8H3H - chains B and C of the 6 polymer chains in the assembly; structure by electron microscopy, 3.15 A resolution.

Chain B:
Name: ATPase family AAA domain-containing protein 2
From: Homo sapiens
Notes: EC 3.6.1.-
UniProt: Q6PL18 (ATAD2_HUMAN); the construct lacks a stretch of the UniProt sequence and is renumbered around it, so the offset changes along the chain: 403-946 = UniProt 403-946; 1104-1140 = UniProt 947-983; 1141-1320 = UniProt 1118-1297; 1321-1390 = UniProt 1321-1390
Sequence (831 residues; each row starts with the number of its first residue; note: 157 numbers in that range are skipped by the numbering (no residue carries them; nothing is unmodelled there)):
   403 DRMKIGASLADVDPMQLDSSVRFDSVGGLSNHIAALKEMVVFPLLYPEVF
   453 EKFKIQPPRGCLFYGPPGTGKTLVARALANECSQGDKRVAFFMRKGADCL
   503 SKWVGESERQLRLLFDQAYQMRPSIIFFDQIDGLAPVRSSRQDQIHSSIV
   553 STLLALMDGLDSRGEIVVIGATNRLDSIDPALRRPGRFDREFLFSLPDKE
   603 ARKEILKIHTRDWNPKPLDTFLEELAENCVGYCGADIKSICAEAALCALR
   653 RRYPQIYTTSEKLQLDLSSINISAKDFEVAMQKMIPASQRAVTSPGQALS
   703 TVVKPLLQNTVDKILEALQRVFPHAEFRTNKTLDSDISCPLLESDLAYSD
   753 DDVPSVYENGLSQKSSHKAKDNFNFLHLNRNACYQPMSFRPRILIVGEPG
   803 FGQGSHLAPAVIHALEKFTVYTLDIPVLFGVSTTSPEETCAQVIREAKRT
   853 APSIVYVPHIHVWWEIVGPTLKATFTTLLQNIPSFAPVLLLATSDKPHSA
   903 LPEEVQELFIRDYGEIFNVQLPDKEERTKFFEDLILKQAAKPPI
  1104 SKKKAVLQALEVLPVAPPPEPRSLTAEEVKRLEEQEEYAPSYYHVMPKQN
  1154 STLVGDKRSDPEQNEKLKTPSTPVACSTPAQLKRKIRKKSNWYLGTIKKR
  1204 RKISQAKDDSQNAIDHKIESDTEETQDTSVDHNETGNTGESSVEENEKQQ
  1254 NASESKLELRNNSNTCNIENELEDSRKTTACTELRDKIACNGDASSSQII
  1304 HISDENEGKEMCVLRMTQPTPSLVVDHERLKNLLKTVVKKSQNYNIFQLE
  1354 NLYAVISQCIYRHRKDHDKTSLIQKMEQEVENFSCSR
Unresolved in the structure: 403-421, 730-785, 1104-1329, 1390
Differences from the reference sequence: engineered mutation Gln532 (Glu in Q6PL18)
Residues lining bound ligands:
  - ATP (adenosine-5'-triphosphate), molecule 1: Ser427, Val428, Gly429, Pro468, Pro469, Gly470, Thr471, Gly472, Lys473, Thr474, Leu475, Gln532, Asn575, Ile607, Ile610, His611, Gly636, Ala637, Lys640
  - ATP, molecule 2: Asp560, Arg586, Arg589
Swiss-Prot annotation at these positions:
  - binding site (ATP): Gly467 to Thr474
  - modified residue: Ser410 (Phosphoserine), Ser746 (Phosphoserine), Ser751 (Phosphoserine), Ser1162 (Phosphoserine), Thr1172 (Phosphothreonine), Thr1175 (Phosphothreonine), Thr1199 (Phosphothreonine), Ser1223 (Phosphoserine), Ser1256 (Phosphoserine), Ser1258 (Phosphoserine), Ser1266 (Phosphoserine), Thr1323 (Phosphothreonine)
  - cross-link (Glycyl lysine isopeptide (Lys-Gly)): Lys1151 (interchain with G-Cter in SUMO2), Lys1171 (interchain with G-Cter in SUMO2), Lys1259 (interchain with G-Cter in SUMO2)
Reported in the primary citation:
  - mutagenesis - E532Q: increased stability
  - binding site for ATP: Arg586, Arg589
  - mutagenesis - D415A/E532Q/R540A: decreased stability

Chain C:
Name: ATPase family AAA domain-containing protein 2
From: Homo sapiens
Notes: EC 3.6.1.-
UniProt: Q6PL18 (ATAD2_HUMAN); the construct lacks a stretch of the UniProt sequence and is renumbered around it, so the offset changes along the chain: 403-945 = UniProt 403-945; 1103-1140 = UniProt 946-983; 1141-1320 = UniProt 1118-1297; 1321-1390 = UniProt 1321-1390
Sequence (831 residues; each row starts with the number of its first residue; note: 157 numbers in that range are skipped by the numbering (no residue carries them; nothing is unmodelled there)):
   403 DRMKIGASLADVDPMQLDSSVRFDSVGGLSNHIAALKEMVVFPLLYPEVF
   453 EKFKIQPPRGCLFYGPPGTGKTLVARALANECSQGDKRVAFFMRKGADCL
   503 SKWVGESERQLRLLFDQAYQMRPSIIFFDQIDGLAPVRSSRQDQIHSSIV
   553 STLLALMDGLDSRGEIVVIGATNRLDSIDPALRRPGRFDREFLFSLPDKE
   603 ARKEILKIHTRDWNPKPLDTFLEELAENCVGYCGADIKSICAEAALCALR
   653 RRYPQIYTTSEKLQLDLSSINISAKDFEVAMQKMIPASQRAVTSPGQALS
   703 TVVKPLLQNTVDKILEALQRVFPHAEFRTNKTLDSDISCPLLESDLAYSD
   753 DDVPSVYENGLSQKSSHKAKDNFNFLHLNRNACYQPMSFRPRILIVGEPG
   803 FGQGSHLAPAVIHALEKFTVYTLDIPVLFGVSTTSPEETCAQVIREAKRT
   853 APSIVYVPHIHVWWEIVGPTLKATFTTLLQNIPSFAPVLLLATSDKPHSA
   903 LPEEVQELFIRDYGEIFNVQLPDKEERTKFFEDLILKQAAKPP
  1103 ISKKKAVLQALEVLPVAPPPEPRSLTAEEVKRLEEQEEYAPSYYHVMPKQ
  1153 NSTLVGDKRSDPEQNEKLKTPSTPVACSTPAQLKRKIRKKSNWYLGTIKK
  1203 RRKISQAKDDSQNAIDHKIESDTEETQDTSVDHNETGNTGESSVEENEKQ
  1253 QNASESKLELRNNSNTCNIENELEDSRKTTACTELRDKIACNGDASSSQI
  1303 IHISDENEGKEMCVLRMTQPTPSLVVDHERLKNLLKTVVKKSQNYNIFQL
  1353 ENLYAVISQCIYRHRKDHDKTSLIQKMEQEVENFSCSR
Unresolved in the structure: 403-420, 728-785, 1103-1329
Differences from the reference sequence: engineered mutation Gln532 (Glu in Q6PL18)
Residues lining bound ligands:
  - ATP (adenosine-5'-triphosphate), molecule 1: Ser427, Val428, Gly429, Pro468, Pro469, Gly470, Thr471, Gly472, Lys473, Thr474, Leu475, Arg478, Gln532, Asn575, Ile607, His611, Gly636, Ala637, Lys640
  - ATP, molecule 2: Asp560, Ala583, Arg586, Arg589
Swiss-Prot annotation at these positions:
  - binding site (ATP): Gly467 to Thr474
  - modified residue: Ser410 (Phosphoserine), Ser746 (Phosphoserine), Ser751 (Phosphoserine), Ser1162 (Phosphoserine), Thr1172 (Phosphothreonine), Thr1175 (Phosphothreonine), Thr1199 (Phosphothreonine), Ser1223 (Phosphoserine), Ser1256 (Phosphoserine), Ser1258 (Phosphoserine), Ser1266 (Phosphoserine), Thr1323 (Phosphothreonine)
  - cross-link (Glycyl lysine isopeptide (Lys-Gly)): Lys1151 (interchain with G-Cter in SUMO2), Lys1171 (interchain with G-Cter in SUMO2), Lys1259 (interchain with G-Cter in SUMO2)
Reported in the primary citation:
  - mutagenesis - E532Q: increased stability
  - binding site for ATP: Arg586, Arg589
  - mutagenesis - D415A/E532Q/R540A: decreased stability
  - self-association interface (contacts with another copy of this molecule): Leu562
  - contacts within the chain: Asp560-Arg586, Asp560-Arg589
  - conformationally variable residues (loop rearrangement): Leu562

Chain B / chain C interface:
Residue-residue contacts (98; chain B residue first):
  Ala436(B) with Tyr659(C)
  Lys439(B) with Tyr659(C)
  Glu440(B) with Leu648(C); Arg652(C), salt bridge; Tyr659(C), hydrogen bond
  Phe444(B) with Ile658(C); Tyr659(C), hydrophobic
  Leu447(B) with Lys664(C)
  Tyr448(B) with Ile658(C); Glu663(C), hydrogen bond (side chain-backbone); Lys664(C); Leu665(C), hydrogen bond (side chain-backbone); Leu667(C), hydrophobic
  Glu450(B) with Lys664(C), salt bridge; Leu669(C)
  Val451(B) with Leu667(C), hydrophobic; Leu669(C), hydrophobic
  Lys454(B) with Asn616(C); Leu669(C); Ile672(C)
  Phe455(B) with Trp615(C), hydrogen bond (backbone-side chain); Ile672(C); Ile674(C), hydrophobic
  Lys456(B) with Asp614(C), salt bridge
  Ile457(B) with Cys643(C); Ala644(C), hydrophobic; Ala647(C), hydrophobic
  Trp505(B) with Lys504(C)
  Val506(B) with Leu502(C); Ser503(C); Lys504(C)
  Gly507(B) with Leu502(C)
  Glu508(B) with Lys504(C)
  Glu510(B) with Leu502(C)
  Arg514(B) with Asp500(C)
  Arg540(B) with Asp534(C), salt bridge; Asn575(C); Arg576(C)
  Ser542(B) with Arg543(C), hydrogen bond (backbone-side chain)
  Arg543(B) with Thr835(C)
  Gln544(B) with Gln544(C)
  Gln546(B) with Gly535(C); Pro538(C); Gln544(C); His548(C)
  Ser550(B) with Gly535(C)
  Ser553(B) with Gln532(C); Gly535(C)
  Leu556(B) with Gln532(C)
  Ala557(B) with Lys497(C), hydrogen bond (backbone-side chain)
  Gly561(B) with Thr474(C); Arg478(C), hydrogen bond (backbone-side chain)
  Leu562(B) with Thr474(C); Arg478(C), hydrogen bond (backbone-side chain); Phe493(C), hydrophobic; Met495(C), hydrophobic; Phe529(C), hydrophobic
  Asp563(B) with Lys497(C), salt bridge
  Arg585(B) with Arg692(C), hydrogen bond (side chain-backbone)
  Arg586(B) with Gly470(C)
  Pro587(B) with Ala637(C); Asp638(C); Ser641(C); Met686(C), hydrophobic; Ala689(C)
  Arg589(B) with Gln532(C)
  Phe590(B) with Arg692(C), hydrogen bond (backbone-side chain)
  Asp591(B) with Arg692(C)
  Arg592(B) with Glu645(C), salt bridge
  Glu593(B) with Arg692(C), salt bridge
  Pro725(B) with Gln1361(C)
  Tyr786(B) with Tyr1364(C), hydrophobic; Arg1367(C)
  Met789(B) with Tyr1356(C), hydrophobic; Ala1357(C), hydrophobic; Gln1361(C), hydrogen bond (backbone-side chain)
  Phe791(B) with Phe1350(C); Glu1353(C)
  Ser837(B) with Ser834(C)
  Glu839(B) with Phe831(C)
  Glu840(B) with Gly832(C); Ser834(C), hydrogen bond
  Arg847(B) with Arg692(C), hydrogen bond (side chain-backbone); Ala693(C), hydrogen bond (side chain-backbone); Val694(C)
  Pro871(B) with Ile868(C)
  Thr872(B) with Phe831(C)
  Ala875(B) with Ile868(C), hydrophobic
  Thr876(B) with Ile827(C)
  Thr879(B) with Pro828(C)
  Leu880(B) with Pro828(C), hydrophobic
  Ser886(B) with Glu1353(C), hydrogen bond
  Asp914(B) with Ser1387(C), hydrogen bond; Cys1388(C)
  Tyr915(B) with Gln1351(C); Asn1354(C); Ser1387(C); Cys1388(C)
Other interface residues (no listed pair), chain B (65 interface residues in all): Pro449, Phe452, Pro460, Ser541, Ser549, Pro582, Ala583, Gln787, Pro788, Phe887
Other interface residues (no listed pair), chain C (78 interface residues in all): Pro469, Ala477, Gly498, Ser509, Asp531, Leu651, Thr661, Ser670, Val704, His808, Glu840, Ser1360, Ile1363, Phe1386

Overview:
The interface between chain B and chain C involves 65 residues on one side and 78 on the other; the contacts
include 16 hydrogen bonds and 7 salt bridges. Among the polar pairs are Glu440(B)-Arg652(C),
Glu450(B)-Lys664(C) and Lys456(B)-Asp614(C). The paper reports a binding site for ATP at Arg586(B), Arg589(B)
and Arg586(C) among others; E532Q of chain B increases stability; 4 substitutions were tested in all.
Both chains are ATPase family AAA domain-containing protein 2 (Homo sapiens). Entry 8H3H (Human ATAD2 Walker B
mutant, ATP state) was determined by electron microscopy together with 8JUW, 8JUY and 8JUZ from the same
study.
